PDB entry 3IE9 | X-ray diffraction, 2.10 A resolution | chain A

[Chain A]
Protein: Amicyanin
Organism: Paracoccus denitrificans
Reference sequence: P22364 (AMCY_PARDE); residues 1-105 here correspond to UniProt positions 27-131 (UniProt number = residue number + 26)
Chain sequence (105 residues; each row starts with the number of its first residue):
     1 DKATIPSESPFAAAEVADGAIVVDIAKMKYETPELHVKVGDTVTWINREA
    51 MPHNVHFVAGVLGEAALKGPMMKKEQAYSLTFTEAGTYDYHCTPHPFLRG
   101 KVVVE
Differences from the reference sequence: engineered mutation L98 (Met124 in P22364)
Bound ions: Cu ion: H53, C92, H95
Swiss-Prot annotation at these positions:
  - binding site (Cu cation): H53, C92, H95
From the paper describing this entry:
  - Cu ion coordination: H53, C92, H95
  - Zn2+ coordination: H95
  - binding site for chloride ion: K68, R99
  - binding site for phosphate ion: K2
  - conformationally variable residues (order/disorder transition): M28 to E31, E49, A50, P94 to F97
  - mutagenesis - M98L: unchanged binding to ternary protein complex
  - mutagenesis - M98L (0.4 s-1): decreased catalytic activity

[Summary]
H53, C92 and H95 form the Cu ion site. UniProt lists 3 Cu cation-binding residues. The paper reports a binding
site for chloride ion at K68 and R99; M98L reduces catalytic activity.
Chain A is Amicyanin (Paracoccus denitrificans); the structure, Structure of oxidized M98L mutant of
amicyanin, was determined by X-ray diffraction together with 3IEA from the same study.
